PDB entry 4Q4E | X-ray diffraction, 1.90 A resolution | chain A

# Chain A
Protein: Aminopeptidase N
Source organism: Escherichia coli
Notes: EC 3.4.11.2
UniProt: P04825 (AMPN_ECOLI); numbering as in UniProt (aligned over 1-870)
Sequence (891 residues; row label = number of the first residue in the row; numbers below 1 keep their minus sign (Met-20 is residue -20)):
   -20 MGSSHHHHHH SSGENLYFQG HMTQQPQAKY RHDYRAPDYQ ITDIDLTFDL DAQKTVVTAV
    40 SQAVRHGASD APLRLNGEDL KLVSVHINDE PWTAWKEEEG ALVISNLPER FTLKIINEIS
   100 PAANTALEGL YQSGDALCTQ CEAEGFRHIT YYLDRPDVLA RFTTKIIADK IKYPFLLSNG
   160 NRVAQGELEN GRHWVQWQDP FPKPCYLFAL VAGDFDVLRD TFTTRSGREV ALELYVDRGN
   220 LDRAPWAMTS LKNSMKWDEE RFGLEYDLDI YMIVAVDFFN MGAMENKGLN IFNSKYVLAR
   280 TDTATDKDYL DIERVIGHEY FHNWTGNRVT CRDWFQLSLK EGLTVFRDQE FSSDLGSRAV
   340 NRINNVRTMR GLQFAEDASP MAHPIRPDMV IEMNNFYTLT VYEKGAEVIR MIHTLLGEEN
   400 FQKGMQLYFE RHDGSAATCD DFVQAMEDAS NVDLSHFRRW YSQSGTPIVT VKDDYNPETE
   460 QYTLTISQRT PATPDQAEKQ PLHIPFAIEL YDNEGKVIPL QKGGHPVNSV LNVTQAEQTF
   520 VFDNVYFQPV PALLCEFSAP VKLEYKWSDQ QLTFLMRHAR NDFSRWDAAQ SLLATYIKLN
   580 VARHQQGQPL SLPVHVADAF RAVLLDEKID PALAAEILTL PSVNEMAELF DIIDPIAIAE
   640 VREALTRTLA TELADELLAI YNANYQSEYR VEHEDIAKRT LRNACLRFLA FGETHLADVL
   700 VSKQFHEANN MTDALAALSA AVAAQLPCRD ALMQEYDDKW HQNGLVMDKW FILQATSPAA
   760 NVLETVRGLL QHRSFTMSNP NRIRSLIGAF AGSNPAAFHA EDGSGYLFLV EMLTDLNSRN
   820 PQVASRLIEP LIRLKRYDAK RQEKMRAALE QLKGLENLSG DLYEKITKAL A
Unresolved in the structure: -20 to 4
Differences from the reference sequence: expression tag (-20 to 0)
Bound ions: Na+: Val35, Thr37; Zn2+: His297, His301, Glu320 (together with actinonin)
Residues lining bound ligands: actinonin (BB2): Asn259, Met260, Gly261, Ala262, Met263, Glu264, Tyr275, Arg293, Val294, His297, Glu298, His301, Glu320, Asp327, Tyr376, Tyr381, Arg783, Arg825
UniProt features mapped onto this chain:
  - active site: Glu298 (Proton acceptor)
  - binding site (substrate): Glu121, Gly261 to Asn265
  - binding site (Zn(2+)): His297, His301, Glu320
  - site: Tyr381 (Transition state stabilizer)
From the paper describing this entry:
  - conformationally variable residues (order/disorder transition, side-chain flip): Met260, Tyr275, Arg293, Glu382, Arg783, Arg825
  - binding site for actinonin: Met260, Gly261, Tyr275, Glu298, Tyr381
  - catalytic residues: Glu298, Tyr381 (citing earlier work)

# Summary
Chain A binds actinonin. Val35 and Thr37 coordinate Na+. The Zn2+ site is built by His297, His301 and Glu320.
From UniProt: active-site residue Glu298, 6 substrate-binding residues and 3 Zn2+-binding residues. The paper
reports catalytic residues Glu298 and Tyr381; a binding site for actinonin at Met260, Gly261 and Tyr275 among
others.
Chain A is Aminopeptidase N (Escherichia coli); the structure, Crystal structure of E.coli aminopeptidase N in
complex with actinonin, was determined by X-ray diffraction, deposited together with 4Q4I.
